PDB entry 1MTU | X-ray diffraction, 1.90 A resolution | chain A

[Chain A]
Name: Trypsin
Source organism: Bos taurus
Notes: EC 3.4.21.4
UniProtKB: P00760 (TRY1_BOVIN); the construct lacks a stretch of the UniProt sequence and is renumbered around it, so the offset changes along the chain: 16-34 = UniProt 21-39; 37-67 = UniProt 40-70; 69-125 = UniProt 71-127; 127-130 = UniProt 128-131; 6 more segments
Chain sequence (223 residues; numbered 16 to 245 plus 3 insertion-coded residues; 10 numbers in that range are skipped by the numbering (no residue carries them; nothing is unmodelled there); the number before each row is that of its first residue):
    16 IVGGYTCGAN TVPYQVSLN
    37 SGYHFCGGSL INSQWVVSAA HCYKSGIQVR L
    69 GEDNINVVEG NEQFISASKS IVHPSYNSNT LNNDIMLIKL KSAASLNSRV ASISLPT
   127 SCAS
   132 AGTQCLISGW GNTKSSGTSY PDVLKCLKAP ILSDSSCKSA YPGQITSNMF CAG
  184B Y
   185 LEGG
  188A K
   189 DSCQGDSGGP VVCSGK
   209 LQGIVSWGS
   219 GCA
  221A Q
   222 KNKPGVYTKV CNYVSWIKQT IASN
Disulfide bonds: Cys22-Cys157, Cys42-Cys58, Cys128-Cys232, Cys136-Cys201, Cys168-Cys182, Cys191-Cys220
Bound ions: Ca2+: Asn72, Ile73, Asn74, Val75
Residues lining bound ligands: bx5633 (BX3; (+)-2-[4-[(-1-acetimidoyl-4-piperidinyl)oxy]-3-(7-amidino-2-naphthyl)propionic acid): Asn97, Thr98, Leu99, Gln175, Asp189, Ser190, Cys191, Gln192, Ser195, Val213, Ser214, Trp215, Gly216, Gly219, Cys220, Gly226, Val227, Tyr228
What the authors report for this chain:
  - binding site for bx5633: Asp189, Trp215

[In short]
Bound to chain A: bx5633. The Ca2+ site is built by Asn72, Ile73, Asn74 and Val75. The paper reports a binding
site for bx5633 at Asp189 and Trp215.
Chain A is Trypsin (Bos taurus); the structure, Factor xa specific inhibitor in complex with bovine trypsin,
was determined by X-ray diffraction, deposited together with 1MTV, 1MTW and 1MTS.
